4WND - chains A and B; structure by X-ray diffraction, 1.50 A resolution.

[Chain A]
Protein: G-protein-signaling modulator 2
Organism: Homo sapiens
Notes: fragment: N-terminal TPR domain
Reference sequence: P81274 (GPSM2_HUMAN); residues 13-414 here correspond to UniProt positions 20-421 (UniProt number = residue number + 7)
Sequence (406 residues; row label = number of the first residue in the row):
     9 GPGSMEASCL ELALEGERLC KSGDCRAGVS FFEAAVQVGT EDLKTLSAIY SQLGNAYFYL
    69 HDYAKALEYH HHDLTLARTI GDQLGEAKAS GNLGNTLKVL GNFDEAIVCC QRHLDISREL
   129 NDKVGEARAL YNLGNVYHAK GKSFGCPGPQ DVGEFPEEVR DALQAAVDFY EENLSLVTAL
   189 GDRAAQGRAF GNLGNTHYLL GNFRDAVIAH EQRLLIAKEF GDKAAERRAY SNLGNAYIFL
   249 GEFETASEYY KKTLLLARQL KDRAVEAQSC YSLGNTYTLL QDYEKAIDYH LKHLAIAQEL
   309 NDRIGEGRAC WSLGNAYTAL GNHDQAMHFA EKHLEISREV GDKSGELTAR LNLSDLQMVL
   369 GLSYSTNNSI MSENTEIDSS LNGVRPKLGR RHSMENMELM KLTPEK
Not modelled in the structure: 9-12, 155-162, 350-414
Construct notes: expression tag (9-12)
Swiss-Prot annotation at these positions:
  - modified residue (Phosphoserine): S125, S345, S401

[Chain B]
Protein: FERM and PDZ domain-containing protein 4
Organism: Homo sapiens
Notes: fragment: frmpd4-l
Reference sequence: Q14CM0 (FRPD4_HUMAN); residues 978-1025 here = UniProt positions 978-1025
Sequence (53 residues; each row starts with the number of its first residue):
   973 GPLGSDLPPK VVPSKQLLHS DHMEMEPETM ETKSVTDYFS KLHMGSVAYS CTS
Not modelled in the structure: 973-987, 1014-1025
Construct notes: expression tag (973-977)
Swiss-Prot annotation at these positions:
  - mutagenesis: L990 (L990A: Nearly abolishes interaction with GPSM2; when associated with 1010-A-A-1011), Y1010 to F1011 (Nearly abolishes interaction with GPSM2; when associated with A-990)
What the authors report for this chain:
  - mutagenesis - L990A/Y1010A/F1011A: decreased binding to G-protein-signaling modulator 2 (chain A)

[Chain A / chain B interface]
Contacting residue pairs - 79 pairs, chain A then chain B:
  L18(A) with V1007(B), hydrophobic
  A21(A) with V1007(B), hydrophobic
  L22(A) with V1007(B), hydrophobic; T1008(B)
  E25(A) with S1006(B), hydrogen bond; V1007(B), hydrogen bond (side chain-backbone)
  D50(A) with Y1010(B)
  K52(A) with D1009(B), hydrogen bond (side chain-backbone); Y1010(B), hydrogen bond (side chain-backbone); S1012(B), hydrogen bond
  T53(A) with V1007(B)
  S55(A) with K1005(B), hydrogen bond
  A56(A) with K1005(B); S1006(B); V1007(B)
  I57(A) with V1007(B), hydrophobic
  S59(A) with K1005(B)
  Q60(A) with T1004(B); K1005(B), hydrogen bond (side chain-backbone); S1006(B)
  N63(A) with M1002(B); E1003(B), hydrogen bond (side chain-backbone)
  F66(A) with M1002(B), hydrophobic
  Y67(A) with M1002(B)
  H78(A) with M1002(B)
  D81(A) with K1005(B), salt bridge
  G93(A) with K1005(B), hydrogen bond (backbone-side chain)
  K96(A) with E1003(B); T1004(B), hydrogen bond (side chain-backbone); K1005(B)
  N100(A) with M1002(B); E1003(B), hydrogen bond (side chain-backbone)
  N103(A) with T1001(B), hydrogen bond (side chain-backbone); M1002(B)
  T104(A) with M1002(B)
  K106(A) with E1000(B), salt bridge
  H121(A) with E1003(B)
  R136(A) with T1001(B); M1002(B), hydrogen bond (side chain-backbone); E1003(B), salt bridge
  Y139(A) with E998(B); P999(B), hydrogen bond (side chain-backbone)
  N140(A) with T1001(B), hydrogen bond
  H146(A) with M995(B); M997(B)
  R196(A) with E998(B)
  G199(A) with E998(B)
  N200(A) with M997(B); E998(B), hydrogen bond (side chain-backbone)
  N203(A) with M995(B); E996(B), hydrogen bond (side chain-backbone); M997(B), hydrogen bond
  Y206(A) with M995(B), hydrophobic
  L207(A) with M995(B), hydrophobic
  R221(A) with E998(B), salt bridge
  R235(A) with E996(B), salt bridge
  R236(A) with E996(B); M997(B); E998(B), salt bridge; P999(B)
  N240(A) with M995(B); E996(B), hydrogen bond (side chain-backbone)
  N243(A) with H994(B), hydrogen bond (side chain-backbone); M995(B)
  I246(A) with H991(B)
  Q276(A) with S992(B), hydrogen bond; H994(B)
  Y279(A) with L990(B), hydrogen bond (side chain-backbone); S992(B)
  N283(A) with L989(B); L990(B), hydrogen bond (side chain-backbone); H991(B)
  T286(A) with L989(B)
  L287(A) with L989(B), hydrophobic
  R316(A) with L990(B); H991(B), hydrogen bond (side chain-backbone); S992(B)
  W319(A) with Q988(B); L990(B)
Interface residues without a listed pair, chain A (55 interface residues in all): A85, N143, K150, Y178, S239, V273, S280, N323
Interface residues without a listed pair, chain B (24 interface residues in all): F1011
Interface features reported in the paper:
  - specific contacts: L18(A)-V1007(B) (hydrophobic contact), A21(A)-V1007(B) (hydrophobic contact), L22(A)-V1007(B) (hydrophobic contact), K52(A)-Y1010(B), T53(A)-V1007(B) (hydrophobic contact), A56(A)-V1007(B) (hydrophobic contact), I57(A)-V1007(B) (hydrophobic contact), K106(A)-E1000(B) (hydrogen bond), N140(A)-T1001(B) (hydrogen bond), Y279(A)-L990(B), N283(A)-L990(B), R316(A)-L990(B), W319(A)-L990(B)
  - interface residues, chain A: N283(A)
  - interface residues, chain B: E996(B), E998(B), E1003(B), K1005(B), V1007(B), F1011(B)

[Summary]
The interface between chain A and chain B involves 55 residues on one side and 24 on the other, with 24
hydrogen bonds and 6 salt bridges. Polar contacts include D81(A)-K1005(B), K106(A)-E1000(B) and
R136(A)-E1003(B). The authors report hydrophobic contacts between L18(A) and V1007(B), A21(A) and V1007(B) and
L22(A) and V1007(B) among others; contacts between K52(A) and Y1010(B), Y279(A) and L990(B) and N283(A) and
L990(B) among others; hydrogen bonds between K106(A) and E1000(B) and N140(A) and T1001(B). From the paper:
L990A/Y1010A/F1011A of chain B reduce binding to G-protein-signaling modulator 2 (chain A); interface residues
N283(A) and E996(B) among others.
Chain A is G-protein-signaling modulator 2 and chain B is FERM and PDZ domain-containing protein 4, both from
Homo sapiens; the structure, Crystal structure of the TPR domain of LGN in complex with Frmpd4/Preso1 at 1.5
Angstrom resolution, was determined by X-ray diffraction together with 4WNE, 4WNF and 4WNG from the same
study.
